PDB entry 7C9T | electron microscopy, 2.90 A resolution | chains B and C of the 3 polymer chains in the assembly

[Chain B]
Name: VP2
Source organism: Echovirus E30
Sequence (261 residues; row label = number of the first residue in the row):
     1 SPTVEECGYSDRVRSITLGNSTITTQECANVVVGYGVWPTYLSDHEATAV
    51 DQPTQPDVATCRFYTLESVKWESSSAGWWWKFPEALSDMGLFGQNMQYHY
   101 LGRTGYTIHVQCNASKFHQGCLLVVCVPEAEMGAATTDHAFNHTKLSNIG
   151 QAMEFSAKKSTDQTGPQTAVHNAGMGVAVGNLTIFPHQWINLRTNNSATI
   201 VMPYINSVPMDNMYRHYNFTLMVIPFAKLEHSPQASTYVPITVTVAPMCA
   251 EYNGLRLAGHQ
Not modelled in the structure: 1-11, 259-261

[Chain C]
Name: VP3
Source organism: Echovirus E30
Sequence (238 residues; numbered 1 to 238; the number before each row is that of its first residue):
     1 GLPTMNTPGSTQFLTSDDFQSPSAMPQFDVTPEIQIPGQVRNLMEIAEVD
    51 SVVPVNNTEGHVNSMEAYRIPVRPQTSSGEQVFGFQLQPGHDSVLKHTLL
   101 GEILNYYANWSGSMKLTFMYCGAAMATGKFLIAYSPPGAGVPGSRRDAML
   151 GTHVIWDVGLQSSCVLCVPWISQTNYRYVTSDAYTDAGYITCWYQTSIVT
   201 PPDIPTTSTILCFVSACNDFSVRLLRDTPFITQQALFQ
Not modelled in the structure: 234-238

[Chain B / chain C interface]
Contacting residue pairs (60; chain B residue first):
  Tyr-35(B) / Gly-38(C)
  Val-37(B) / Pro-37(C)  hydrophobic
  Lys-116(B) / Met-125(C)
  Phe-117(B) / Met-125(C)  hydrophobic
  Phe-117(B) / Pro-202(C)
  Phe-117(B) / Asp-203(C)
  Phe-117(B) / Ile-204(C)  hydrophobic
  Gln-119(B) / Gly-122(C)
  Gln-119(B) / Ala-123(C)  hydrogen bond (side chain-backbone)
  Gln-119(B) / Thr-207(C)  hydrogen bond (side chain-backbone)
  Gly-120(B) / Cys-121(C)
  Cys-121(B) / Met-119(C)  hydrophobic
  Cys-121(B) / Cys-121(C)  hydrophobic
  Val-170(B) / Met-65(C)  hydrophobic
  His-171(B) / Val-62(C)
  His-171(B) / Asn-63(C)  hydrogen bond
  His-171(B) / Ser-64(C)
  Val-179(B) / Met-65(C)  hydrophobic
  Val-179(B) / Tyr-68(C)  hydrophobic
  Gly-180(B) / Ser-51(C)
  Gly-180(B) / Val-52(C)  hydrogen bond (backbone-backbone)
  Gly-180(B) / Tyr-68(C)  hydrogen bond (backbone-side chain)
  Asn-181(B) / Ser-51(C)
  Asn-181(B) / His-97(C)  hydrogen bond (side chain-backbone)
  Asn-181(B) / Thr-98(C)
  Asn-181(B) / Leu-99(C)
  Thr-183(B) / Val-49(C)
  Thr-183(B) / Asp-50(C)  hydrogen bond (side chain-backbone)
  Thr-183(B) / Ser-51(C)  hydrogen bond
  Ile-184(B) / Val-49(C)  hydrophobic
  Ile-184(B) / Leu-99(C)  hydrophobic
  Trp-189(B) / Val-52(C)  hydrophobic
  Trp-189(B) / Phe-213(C)  hydrophobic
  Asn-191(B) / Tyr-120(C)  hydrogen bond (side chain-backbone)
  Asn-191(B) / Cys-121(C)
  Arg-193(B) / Tyr-120(C)
  Arg-193(B) / Gly-122(C)
  Arg-193(B) / Ala-123(C)  hydrogen bond (side chain-backbone)
  Arg-193(B) / Ala-124(C)
  Arg-193(B) / Ala-126(C)  hydrogen bond (side chain-backbone)
  Arg-193(B) / Val-158(C)  hydrogen bond (side chain-backbone)
  Arg-193(B) / Gly-159(C)
  Arg-193(B) / Ser-162(C)  hydrogen bond
  Thr-194(B) / Ser-162(C)  hydrogen bond
  Ile-205(B) / Pro-37(C)  hydrophobic
  Asn-206(B) / Ile-36(C)
  Pro-225(B) / Met-65(C)
  Pro-225(B) / Arg-69(C)  hydrogen bond (backbone-side chain)
  Phe-226(B) / Val-52(C)  hydrophobic
  Phe-226(B) / Met-65(C)  hydrophobic
  Phe-226(B) / Arg-69(C)  hydrogen bond (backbone-side chain)
  Phe-226(B) / Leu-211(C)  hydrophobic
  Ala-227(B) / Arg-69(C)
  Ala-227(B) / Cys-121(C)  hydrophobic
  Ala-227(B) / Thr-209(C)
  Lys-228(B) / Arg-69(C)
  Glu-230(B) / Pro-205(C)
  Glu-230(B) / Thr-207(C)  hydrogen bond
  His-231(B) / Pro-205(C)
  Ser-232(B) / Asp-203(C)
Also at the interface, not in a pair above, chain B (34 interface residues in all): Ala-178, Pro-203, Tyr-204, Ser-207, Val-208, Pro-209, Ile-224
Also at the interface, not in a pair above, chain C (39 interface residues in all): Ile-34, Ile-46, Gln-161, Ser-208

[Overview]
34 residues of chain B face 39 of chain C across their interface; the contacts include 17 hydrogen bonds.
Polar contacts include Gln-119(B)/Ala-123(C), Gln-119(B)/Thr-207(C) and His-171(B)/Asn-63(C).
Chain B is VP2 and chain C is VP3, both from Echovirus E30; the structure, Echovirus 30 A-particle, was
determined by electron microscopy (same publication as 7C9S, 7C9U, 7C9V, 7C9W, 7C9X, 7C9Y and 7C9Z).
